Entry 8R6M (X-ray diffraction, 1.95 A resolution); this record covers chain A.

== Chain A ==
Protein: Candida glabrata strain CBS138 chromosome C complete sequence
Source organism: Nakaseomyces glabratus
UniProt: Q6FWV7 (Q6FWV7_CANGA); residues 304-418 here correspond to UniProt positions 284-398 (UniProt number = residue number - 20)
Chain sequence (118 residues; numbered 301 to 418; the number before each row is that of its first residue):
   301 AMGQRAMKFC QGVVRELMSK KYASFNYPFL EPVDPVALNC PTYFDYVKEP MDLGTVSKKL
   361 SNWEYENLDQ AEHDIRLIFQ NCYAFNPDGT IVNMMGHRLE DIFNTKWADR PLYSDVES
Disordered / not traced: 417-418
Differences from the reference sequence: expression tag (301-303)
Ligand contacts: 1GH (7-(3,5-dimethyl-1,2-oxazol-4-yl)-8-methoxy-1-[(1R)-1-(pyridin-2-yl)ethyl]-1h,2h,3H-imidazo[4,5-c]quinolin-2-one): Pro328, Phe329, Val333, Leu338, Cys340, Tyr343, Phe385, Asn386, Ile391, Val392, Met395
From the paper describing this entry:
  - conformationally variable residues (side-chain flip): Tyr327
  - specificity-determining residues: Tyr327 (proposed by the authors, not directly observed)
  - binding site for 1GH: Cys340, Val392
  - mutagenesis - Y343F: abolished binding to acetylated peptides

== Overview ==
Bound to chain A: compound 1GH. The paper reports a binding site for 1GH at Cys340 and Val392; Y343F abolishes
binding to acetylated peptides.
Chain A is Candida glabrata strain CBS138 chromosome C complete sequence (Nakaseomyces glabratus); the
structure, Crystal structure of Candida glabrata Bdf1 bromodomain 2 bound to I-BET151, was determined by X-ray
diffraction together with 8R6I, 8R6J, 8R6K, 8R6L and 8R6N from the same study.
